Entry 6VRT (X-ray diffraction, 2.56 A resolution); this record covers chains H and L.

[Chain H]
Protein: Sonepcizumab antibody Fab fragment, heavy chain
From: Mus musculus
Notes: antibody fragment or engineered binder
Amino-acid sequence (225 residues; numbered 1 to 217 plus 8 insertion-coded residues; the number before each row is that of its first residue; a row labelled like 82A-82C holds insertion residues (82A, then the next letters in order)):
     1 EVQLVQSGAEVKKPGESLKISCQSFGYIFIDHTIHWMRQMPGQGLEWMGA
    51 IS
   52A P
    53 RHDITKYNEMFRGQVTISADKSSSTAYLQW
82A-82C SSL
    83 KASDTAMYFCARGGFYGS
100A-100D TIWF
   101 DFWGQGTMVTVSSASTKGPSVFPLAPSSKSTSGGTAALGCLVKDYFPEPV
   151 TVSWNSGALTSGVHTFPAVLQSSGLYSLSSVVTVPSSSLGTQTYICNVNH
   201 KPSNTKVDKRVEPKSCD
Disulfide bonds: Cys22-Cys92, Cys140-Cys196

[Chain L]
Protein: Sonepcizumab antibody Fab fragment, light chain
From: Mus musculus
Notes: antibody fragment or engineered binder
Amino-acid sequence (214 residues; numbered 1 to 214; the number before each row is that of its first residue):
     1 ETTVTQSPSFLSASVGDRVTITCITTTDIDDDMNWFQQEPGKAPKLLISE
    51 GNILRPGVPSRFSSSGYGTDFTLTISKLQPEDFATYYCLQSDNLPFTFGQ
   101 GTKLEIKRTVAAPSVFIFPPSDEQLKSGTASVVCLLNNFYPREAKVQWKV
   151 DNALQSGNSQESVTEQDSKDSTYSLSSTLTLSKADYEKHKVYACEVTHQG
   201 LSSPVTKSFNRGEC
Disulfide bonds: Cys23-Cys88, Cys134-Cys194
Metal / ion sites: Ca2+ site 1: Asp30, Asp31, Asp32; Ca2+ site 2: Asp30, Asp32, Asp92
From the paper describing this entry:
  - Ca2+ coordination: Asp30, Asp31, Asp32, Asp92

[Interface between chain H and chain L]
Cross-chain cystine bridges: Cys216(H)-Cys214(L)
Residue-residue contacts - 81 pairs, chain H then chain L:
  His35(H) - Phe96(L)
  Met37(H) - Phe98(L)  hydrophobic
  Gln39(H) - Gln38(L)  hydrogen bond
  Gln39(H) - Tyr87(L)  hydrogen bond
  Gln43(H) - Tyr87(L)
  Gly44(H) - Tyr87(L)
  Leu45(H) - Pro44(L)  hydrophobic
  Leu45(H) - Tyr87(L)  hydrophobic
  Leu45(H) - Phe98(L)
  Trp47(H) - Pro95(L)  hydrophobic
  Trp47(H) - Phe96(L)
  Lys58(H) - Leu94(L)
  Asn60(H) - Pro95(L)
  Phe91(H) - Ala43(L)  hydrophobic
  Ser100(H) - Glu50(L)
  Thr100A(H) - Ser49(L)  hydrogen bond (backbone-side chain)
  Thr100A(H) - Glu50(L)
  Ile100B(H) - Ser49(L)
  Ile100B(H) - Arg55(L)
  Trp100C(H) - Phe36(L)
  Trp100C(H) - Leu46(L)
  Trp100C(H) - Glu50(L)  hydrogen bond
  Trp100C(H) - Ser91(L)
  Trp100C(H) - Phe96(L)  hydrophobic
  Phe100D(H) - Phe36(L)
  Phe100D(H) - Leu46(L)
  Phe100D(H) - Leu89(L)  hydrophobic
  Asp101(H) - Leu46(L)
  Trp103(H) - Phe36(L)
  Trp103(H) - Ala43(L)  hydrophobic
  Trp103(H) - Pro44(L)
  Gly104(H) - Ala43(L)
  Phe122(H) - Ser121(L)
  Phe122(H) - Gln124(L)
  Pro123(H) - Ser121(L)
  Pro123(H) - Glu123(L)
  Leu124(H) - Phe118(L)  hydrophobic
  Leu124(H) - Val133(L)  hydrophobic
  Ala125(H) - Phe118(L)
  Lys129(H) - Phe116(L)
  Lys129(H) - Ile117(L)  hydrogen bond (backbone-backbone)
  Lys129(H) - Lys207(L)
  Lys129(H) - Ser208(L)
  Lys129(H) - Phe209(L)
  Lys129(H) - Glu213(L)  salt bridge
  Ser130(H) - Phe116(L)
  Ser130(H) - Phe118(L)
  Ser132(H) - Phe116(L)
  Thr135(H) - Phe116(L)
  Ala137(H) - Phe116(L)  hydrophobic
  Ala137(H) - Phe118(L)
  Leu141(H) - Ser131(L)
  Lys143(H) - Gln124(L)
  Lys143(H) - Ser131(L)
  His164(H) - Asn137(L)
  His164(H) - Asn138(L)  hydrogen bond
  His164(H) - Ser174(L)  hydrogen bond
  Phe166(H) - Leu135(L)  hydrophobic
  Phe166(H) - Ser162(L)
  Phe166(H) - Thr164(L)
  Phe166(H) - Ser174(L)
  Phe166(H) - Leu175(L)
  Phe166(H) - Ser176(L)
  Pro167(H) - Ser162(L)  hydrogen bond (backbone-side chain)
  Pro167(H) - Val163(L)
  Val169(H) - Gln160(L)
  Val169(H) - Glu161(L)
  Val169(H) - Ser162(L)
  Leu170(H) - Gln160(L)  hydrogen bond (backbone-side chain)
  Gln171(H) - Gln160(L)
  Ser179(H) - Ser176(L)  hydrogen bond
  Val181(H) - Leu135(L)  hydrophobic
  Thr183(H) - Asn137(L)
  Lys209(H) - Glu123(L)  salt bridge
  Lys214(H) - Asp122(L)  salt bridge
  Lys214(H) - Cys214(L)  hydrogen bond (side chain-backbone)
  Ser215(H) - Glu213(L)
  Ser215(H) - Cys214(L)
  Cys216(H) - Glu213(L)
  Cys216(H) - Cys214(L)  disulfide
  Asp217(H) - Glu213(L)  hydrogen bond (backbone-backbone)
Also at the interface, not in a pair above, chain H (48 interface residues in all): Glu46, Thr131, Ala136, Leu138, Thr165
Also at the interface, not in a pair above, chain L (45 interface residues in all): Glu1, Lys42, Ser114, Thr129, Asp167

[Summary]
The interface between chain H and chain L involves 48 residues on one side and 45 on the other; the contacts
include 1 disulfide bond, 12 hydrogen bonds and 3 salt bridges. Among the polar pairs are Lys129(H)-Glu213(L),
Lys209(H)-Glu123(L) and Lys214(H)-Asp122(L). The paper reports Ca2+ coordination by Asp30(L), Asp31(L) and
Asp32(L) among others.
Chain H is Sonepcizumab antibody Fab fragment, heavy chain and chain L is Sonepcizumab antibody Fab fragment,
light chain, both from Mus musculus; the structure, LT1009 humanized antibody Fab fragment in complex with
calcium, was determined by X-ray diffraction.
